PDB entry 1VRS | X-ray diffraction, 2.85 A resolution | chains A and D

# Chain A
Molecule: Thiol:disulfide interchange protein dsbD
Source organism: Escherichia coli str. K12 substr
Notes: EC 1.8.1.8; fragment: N-terminal domain, Residues 1-143
UniProtKB: P36655 (DSBD_ECOLI); residues 1-143 here correspond to UniProt positions 20-162 (UniProt number = residue number + 19)
Chain sequence (143 residues; row label = number of the first residue in the row):
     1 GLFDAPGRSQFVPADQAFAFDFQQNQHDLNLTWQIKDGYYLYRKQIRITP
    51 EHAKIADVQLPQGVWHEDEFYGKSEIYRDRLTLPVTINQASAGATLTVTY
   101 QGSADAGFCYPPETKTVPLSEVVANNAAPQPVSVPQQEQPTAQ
Not modelled in the structure: 6-9, 126-143
Differences from the reference sequence: engineered mutation S103 (Cys122 in P36655)
What the authors report for this chain:
  - catalytic residues: C109 (citing earlier work)

# Chain D
Molecule: Thiol:disulfide interchange protein dsbD
Source organism: Escherichia coli str. K12 substr
Notes: EC 1.8.1.8; fragment: C-terminal domain, Residues 438-565
UniProtKB: P36655 (DSBD_ECOLI); residues 419-546 here correspond to UniProt positions 438-565 (UniProt number = residue number + 19)
Chain sequence (134 residues; numbered 419 to 552; the number before each row is that of its first residue):
   419 ATHTAQTQTHLNFTQIKTVDELNQALVEAKGKPVMLDLYADWCVASKEFE
   469 KYTFSDPQVQKALADTVLLQANVTANDAQDVALLKHLNVLGLPTILFFDG
   519 QGQEHPQARVTGFMDAETFSAHLRDRQPHHHHHH
Not modelled in the structure: 419-427, 546-552
Differences from the reference sequence: engineered mutation S464 (Cys483 in P36655); expression tag (547-552)
What the authors report for this chain:
  - catalytic residues: C461

# How chain A and chain D interact
Pairs across the interface (41; chain A residue first):
  G1(A) - D543(D)  hydrogen bond (backbone-side chain)
  L2(A) - D543(D)
  F3(A) - F515(D)  hydrophobic
  F3(A) - Q525(D)
  F3(A) - A526(D)
  F3(A) - H540(D)
  F3(A) - D543(D)
  F3(A) - R544(D)
  D4(A) - H523(D)  salt bridge
  D4(A) - Q525(D)
  A5(A) - Q525(D)  hydrogen bond (backbone-backbone)
  F11(A) - T529(D)
  F11(A) - G530(D)
  D68(A) - V462(D)
  E69(A) - K469(D)  salt bridge
  E69(A) - Y470(D)  hydrogen bond
  F70(A) - K465(D)
  Y71(A) - D459(D)  hydrogen bond (side chain-backbone)
  Y71(A) - W460(D)
  Y71(A) - V462(D)  hydrophobic
  Y71(A) - K465(D)
  Q101(A) - W460(D)
  G107(A) - A463(D)
  G107(A) - P511(D)
  G107(A) - G530(D)
  G107(A) - F531(D)  hydrogen bond (backbone-backbone)
  F108(A) - L508(D)
  F108(A) - G509(D)
  F108(A) - L510(D)
  F108(A) - P511(D)
  F108(A) - T512(D)
  F108(A) - G530(D)
  C109(A) - W460(D)  hydrophobic
  C109(A) - C461(D)  disulfide
  C109(A) - V462(D)
  C109(A) - G509(D)
  C109(A) - L510(D)  hydrogen bond (backbone-backbone)
  Y110(A) - W460(D)
  Y110(A) - L508(D)
  P111(A) - L508(D)
  P112(A) - N494(D)
Also at the interface, not in a pair above, chain A (20 interface residues in all): V12, P13, A106
Also at the interface, not in a pair above, chain D (25 interface residues in all): E466
Cross-chain cystine bridges: C109(A)-C461(D)
The authors on this interface:
  - specific contacts: E69(A)-K469(D) (hydrogen bond), Y71(A)-D459(D), G107(A)-F531(D) (backbone contact), C109(A)-C461(D) (covalent link), C109(A)-L510(D) (backbone contact), Y470(D)-E69(A) (hydrogen bond)

# Overview
The interface between chain A and chain D involves 20 residues on one side and 25 on the other, with 1
disulfide bond, 6 hydrogen bonds and 2 salt bridges. Among the polar pairs are D4(A)-H523(D), E69(A)-K469(D)
and G1(A)-D543(D). The authors report hydrogen bonds between E69(A) and K469(D) and Y470(D) and E69(A);
contacts between Y71(A) and D459(D) and C109(A) and C461(D); backbone contacts between G107(A) and F531(D) and
C109(A) and L510(D). From the paper: catalytic residues C109(A) and C461(D).
Here chain A is Thiol:disulfide interchange protein dsbD and chain D is Thiol:disulfide interchange protein
dsbD, both from Escherichia coli str. K12 substr. Entry 1VRS (Crystal structure of the disulfide-linked
complex between the N-terminal and C-terminal domain of the electron transfer ...) was determined by X-ray
diffraction.
